PDB entry 8WGK | X-ray diffraction, 1.75 A resolution | chain A

# Chain A
Name: ABC-type uncharacterized transport system periplasmic component-like protein
From: Rhodothermus marinus DSM 4252
Reference sequence: D0MDR1 (D0MDR1_RHOM4); numbering as in UniProt (aligned over 1-185)
Amino-acid sequence (185 residues; row label = number of the first residue in the row):
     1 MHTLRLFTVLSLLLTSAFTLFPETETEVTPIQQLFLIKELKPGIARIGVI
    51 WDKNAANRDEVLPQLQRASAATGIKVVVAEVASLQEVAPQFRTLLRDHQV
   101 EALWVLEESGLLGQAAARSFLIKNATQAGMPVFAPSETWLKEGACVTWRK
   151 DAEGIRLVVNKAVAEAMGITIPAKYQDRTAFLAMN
Not modelled in the structure: 1-26, 58-64, 151-154, 176-185
What the authors report for this chain:
  - conformationally variable residues (order/disorder transition): Arg58 to Gln64, Asp151 to Gly154, Gln176 to Leu182

# Overview
From the paper: conformational variability at Arg58, Asp151 and Gln176.
Chain A is ABC-type uncharacterized transport system periplasmic component-like protein (Rhodothermus marinus
DSM 4252); the structure, Crystal structure of Rhodothermus marinus substrate-binding protein (Br soaking),
was determined by X-ray diffraction, deposited together with 8WGL.
